PDB entry 9J13 | electron microscopy, 3.40 A resolution | chains A and B

Chain A (and B):
Name: Adenine/guanine permease AZG2
Source organism: Arabidopsis thaliana
Notes: chain B of this document is another copy of the same molecule, construct and numbering; everything in this record applies to it too
UniProt: Q84MA8 (AZG2_ARATH); residue numbers follow UniProt; this construct covers 1-530
Chain sequence (530 residues; numbered 1 to 530; the number before each row is that of its first residue):
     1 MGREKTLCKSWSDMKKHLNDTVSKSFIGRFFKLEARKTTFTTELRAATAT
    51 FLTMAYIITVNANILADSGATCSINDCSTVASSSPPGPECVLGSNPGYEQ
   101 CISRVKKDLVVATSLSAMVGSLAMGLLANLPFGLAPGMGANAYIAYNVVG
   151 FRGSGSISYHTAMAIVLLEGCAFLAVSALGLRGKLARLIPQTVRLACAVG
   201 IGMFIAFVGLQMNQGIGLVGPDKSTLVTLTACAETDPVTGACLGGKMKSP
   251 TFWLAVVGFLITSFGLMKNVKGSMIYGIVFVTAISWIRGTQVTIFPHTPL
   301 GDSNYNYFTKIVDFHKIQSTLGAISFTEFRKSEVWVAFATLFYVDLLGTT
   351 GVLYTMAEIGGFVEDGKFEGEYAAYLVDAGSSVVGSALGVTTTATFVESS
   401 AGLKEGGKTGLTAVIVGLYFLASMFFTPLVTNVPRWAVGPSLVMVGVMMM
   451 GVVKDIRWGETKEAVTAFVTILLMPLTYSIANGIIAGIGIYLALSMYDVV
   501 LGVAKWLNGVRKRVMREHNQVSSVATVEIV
Unresolved in the structure: 1-4, 509-530
Cystine bridges: Cys72-Cys101, Cys77-Cys90

How chain A and chain B interact:
Residue-residue contacts (47; chain A residue first):
  Met203(A) - Met203(B)  hydrophobic
  Ala206(A) - Leu472(B)  hydrophobic
  Phe207(A) - Leu226(B)  hydrophobic
  Phe207(A) - Leu476(B)  hydrophobic
  Gln211(A) - Leu226(B)
  Leu218(A) - Leu473(B)  hydrophobic
  Val219(A) - Leu226(B)  hydrophobic
  Val219(A) - Leu476(B)
  Thr225(A) - Tyr478(B)
  Leu226(A) - Gln211(B)
  Leu226(A) - Val219(B)  hydrophobic
  Leu226(A) - Val227(B)  hydrophobic
  Val227(A) - Leu226(B)  hydrophobic
  Val227(A) - Leu476(B)
  Val227(A) - Tyr478(B)
  Leu229(A) - Thr477(B)
  Leu229(A) - Asn482(B)
  Phe259(A) - Val465(B)  hydrophobic
  Leu260(A) - Leu494(B)  hydrophobic
  Phe264(A) - Asp498(B)
  Met267(A) - Leu494(B)  hydrophobic
  Lys268(A) - Asp498(B)  salt bridge
  Val447(A) - Phe468(B)  hydrophobic
  Met450(A) - Phe468(B)  hydrophobic
  Val453(A) - Trp458(B)
  Lys454(A) - Ile456(B)
  Lys454(A) - Trp458(B)
  Ile456(A) - Lys454(B)
  Trp458(A) - Val453(B)
  Trp458(A) - Lys454(B)
  Val465(A) - Phe259(B)  hydrophobic
  Phe468(A) - Ala206(B)  hydrophobic
  Phe468(A) - Val447(B)  hydrophobic
  Phe468(A) - Met450(B)  hydrophobic
  Leu472(A) - Ala206(B)  hydrophobic
  Leu473(A) - Leu218(B)  hydrophobic
  Leu476(A) - Phe207(B)  hydrophobic
  Leu476(A) - Val219(B)
  Leu476(A) - Val227(B)
  Thr477(A) - Leu229(B)
  Tyr478(A) - Thr225(B)
  Tyr478(A) - Val227(B)
  Asn482(A) - Leu229(B)
  Leu494(A) - Leu260(B)  hydrophobic
  Leu494(A) - Met267(B)  hydrophobic
  Asp498(A) - Phe264(B)
  Asp498(A) - Lys268(B)  salt bridge
Interface residues without a listed pair, chain A (46 interface residues in all): Leu210, Gly220, Thr228, Ser263, Leu266, Val443, Met444, Gly446, Gly451, Thr461, Lys462, Ala464, Pro475, Ile490, Ala493
Interface residues without a listed pair, chain B (46 interface residues in all): Leu210, Gly220, Thr228, Ser263, Leu266, Val443, Met444, Gly446, Gly451, Thr461, Lys462, Ala464, Pro475, Ile490, Ala493

In short:
Chain A and chain B each contribute 46 residues to their interface; the contacts include 2 salt bridges. The
salt-bridged pair is Lys268(A)-Asp498(B).
Both chains are Adenine/guanine permease AZG2 (Arabidopsis thaliana). Entry 9J13 (Structure of the wild-type
AZG2 in Arabidopsis thaliana in the apo state at pH 7.4) was determined by electron microscopy, deposited
together with 9J12, 9J14, 9J15, 9J16 and 9J17.
